Entry 1PXI (X-ray diffraction, 1.95 A resolution); this record covers chain A.

[Chain A]
Protein: Cell division protein kinase 2
Source organism: Homo sapiens
Notes: EC 2.7.1.-
UniProtKB: P24941 (CDK2_HUMAN); residue numbers follow UniProt; this construct covers 1-298
Chain sequence (298 residues; numbered 1 to 298; the number before each row is that of its first residue):
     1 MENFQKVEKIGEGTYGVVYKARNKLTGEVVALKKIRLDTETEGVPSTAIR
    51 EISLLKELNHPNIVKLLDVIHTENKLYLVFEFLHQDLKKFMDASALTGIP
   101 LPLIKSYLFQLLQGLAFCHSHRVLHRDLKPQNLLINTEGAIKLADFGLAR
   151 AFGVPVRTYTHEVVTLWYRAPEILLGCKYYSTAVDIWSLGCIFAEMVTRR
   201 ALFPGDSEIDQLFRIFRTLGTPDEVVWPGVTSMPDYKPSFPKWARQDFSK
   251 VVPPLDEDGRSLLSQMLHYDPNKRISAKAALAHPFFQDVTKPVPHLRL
Disordered / not traced: 37-40
UniProt features mapped onto this chain:
  - active site: D127 (Proton acceptor)
  - binding site (ATP): I10 to V18, K33, E81 to L83, D86, K129 to N132, D145
  - binding site (Mg(2+)): N132, D145
  - site (CDK7 binding): K9, K88, K89, L166
  - modified residue: M1 (N-acetylmethionine), K6 (N6-acetyllysine), T14 (Phosphothreonine), Y15 (Phosphotyrosine), Y19 (Phosphotyrosine), T160 (Phosphothreonine)
  - natural variant: P45 (P45L: In a glioblastoma multiforme sample)
  - mutagenesis: K9 (K9F: Reduced phosphorylation by CAK), T14 (T14A: 2-fold increase in activity), Y15 (Y15F: 2-fold increase in activity), K88 to K89 (Reduced phosphorylation by CAK), T160 (T160A: Abolishes activity), L166 (L166R: Reduced phosphorylation by CAK and reduced kinase activity)
Small-molecule neighbours: 4-(2,5-dichlorothien-3-yl)pyrimidin-2-amine (CK1): I10, G11, E12, G13, V18, A31, K33, V64, F80, E81, F82, L83, Q131, N132, L134, A144, D145
What the authors report for this chain:
  - binding site for 4-(2,5-dichlorothien-3-yl)pyrimidin-2-amine: I10, V18, A31, K33, E81, L83, L134
  - contacts within the chain: K33-D145
  - post-translational modification sites: T160 (citing earlier work)

[Summary]
Ligands of chain A: 4-(2,5-dichlorothien-3-yl)pyrimidin-2-amine. UniProt lists active-site residue D127, 19
ATP-binding residues, Mg2+-binding residues N132 and D145 and 7 mutagenesis sites. From the paper: a binding
site for 4-(2,5-dichlorothien-3-yl)pyrimidin-2-amine at I10, V18 and A31 among others; a modification site at
T160.
Chain A is Cell division protein kinase 2 (Homo sapiens); the structure, HUMAN CYCLIN DEPENDENT KINASE 2
COMPLEXED WITH THE INHIBITOR 4-(2,5-Dichloro-thiophen-3-yl)-pyrimidin-2-ylamine, was determined by X-ray
diffraction together with 1PW2, 1PXJ, 1PXK and 1PXL from the same study.
